9GEP - chains A and J of the 12 polymer chains in the assembly; structure by electron microscopy, 2.89 A resolution.

Chain A:
Name: Histone H3.2
Source organism: Xenopus laevis
UniProt: P84233 (H32_XENLA); residues 37-135 here correspond to UniProt positions 38-136 (UniProt number = residue number + 1)
Chain sequence (99 residues; row label = number of the first residue in the row):
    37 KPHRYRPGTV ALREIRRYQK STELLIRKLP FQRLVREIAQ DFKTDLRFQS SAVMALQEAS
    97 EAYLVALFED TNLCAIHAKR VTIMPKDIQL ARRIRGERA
Not modelled in the structure: 37
Differences from the reference sequence: conflict Ala102 (Gly103 in P84233)
UniProt features mapped onto this chain:
  - modified residue: Lys37 (N6-methyllysine), Tyr41 (Phosphotyrosine), Lys56 (N6,N6,N6-trimethyllysine), Ser57 (Phosphoserine), Lys64 (N6-(2-hydroxyisobutyryl)lysine), Lys79 (N6,N6,N6-trimethyllysine), Thr80 (Phosphothreonine), Ser86 (Phosphoserine), Thr107 (Phosphothreonine), Lys115 (N6-acetyllysine), Lys122 (N6-(2-hydroxyisobutyryl)lysine)
  - lipidation: Cys110 (S-palmitoyl cysteine)

Chain J:
Molecule: Widom-601 DNA
Sequence (147 nucleotides; row label = number of the first residue in the row; numbers below 1 keep their minus sign (DA-73 is residue -73)):
   -73 ATCGAGAATC CCGGTGCCGA GGCCGCTCAA TTGGTCGTAG ACAGCTCTAG CACCGCTTAA
   -13 ACGCACGTAC GCGCTGTCCC CCGCGTTTTA ACCGCCAAGG GGATTACTCC CTAGTCTCCA
    47 GGCACGTGTC AGATATATAC ATCCGAT
Not modelled in the structure: -73, 73

How chain A and chain J interact:
Pairs across the interface (23):
  Arg40(A) - DG9(J)  hydrogen bond to the base
  Arg40(A) - DC10(J)  hydrogen bond to the sugar
  Tyr41(A) - DG-68(J)  hydrogen bond to the base
  Tyr41(A) - DC10(J)  phosphate contact
  Arg42(A) - DG9(J)  sugar contact
  Pro43(A) - DC8(J)  phosphate contact
  Pro43(A) - DG9(J)  phosphate contact
  Gly44(A) - DG9(J)  phosphate contact
  Thr45(A) - DG9(J)  phosphate contact
  Val46(A) - DG9(J)  hydrogen bond to the phosphate
  Ala47(A) - DG9(J)  hydrogen bond to the phosphate
  Arg49(A) - DA-66(J)  sugar contact
  Arg53(A) - DT-65(J)  phosphate contact
  Lys56(A) - DC-64(J)  salt bridge to the phosphate
  Arg63(A) - DA17(J)  phosphate contact
  Arg63(A) - DC18(J)  salt bridge to the phosphate
  Lys64(A) - DC18(J)  phosphate contact
  Leu65(A) - DA17(J)  phosphate contact
  Leu65(A) - DC18(J)  hydrogen bond to the phosphate
  Pro66(A) - DA17(J)  phosphate contact
  Arg69(A) - DA17(J)  salt bridge to the phosphate
  Arg83(A) - DG26(J)  sugar contact
  Arg83(A) - DG27(J)  sugar contact
Other interface residues (no listed pair), chain A (18 interface residues in all): His39
Other interface residues (no listed pair), chain J (12 interface residues in all): DA-67

Summary:
The interface between chain A and chain J involves 18 residues on one side and 12 on the other, with 6
hydrogen bonds and 3 salt bridges. Polar contacts include Arg40(A)-DG9(J), Tyr41(A)-DG-68(J) and
Arg40(A)-DC10(J).
Here chain A is Histone H3.2 (Xenopus laevis) and chain J is Widom-601 DNA. Entry 9GEP (Native monomeric
Myeloperoxidase bound to nucleosome core particle) was determined by electron microscopy (same publication as
9GEN, 9GEO, 9GEQ, 9GER, 9IHD, 9IHE and 9IHF).
